5CC8 - chains A and B; structure by X-ray diffraction, 1.75 A resolution.

== Chain A (and B) ==
Molecule: Thiamine-monophosphate kinase
Organism: Acinetobacter baumannii
Notes: EC 2.7.4.16; chain B of this document is another copy of the same molecule, construct and numbering; everything in this record applies to it too
UniProtKB: F5HTN4 (F5HTN4_ACIBA); residue numbers follow UniProt; this construct covers 1-305
Chain sequence (313 residues; row label = number of the first residue in the row; numbers below 1 keep their minus sign (Met-7 is residue -7)):
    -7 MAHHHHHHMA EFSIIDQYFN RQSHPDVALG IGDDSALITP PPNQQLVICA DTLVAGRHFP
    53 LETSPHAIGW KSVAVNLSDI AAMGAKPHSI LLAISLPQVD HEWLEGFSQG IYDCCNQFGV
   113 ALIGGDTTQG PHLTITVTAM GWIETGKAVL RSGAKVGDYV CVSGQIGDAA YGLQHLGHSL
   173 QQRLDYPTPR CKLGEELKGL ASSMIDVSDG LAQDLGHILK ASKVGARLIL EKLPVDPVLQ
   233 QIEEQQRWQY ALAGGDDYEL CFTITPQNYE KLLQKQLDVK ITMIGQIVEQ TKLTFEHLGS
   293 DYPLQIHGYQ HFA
Unresolved in the structure: -7 to 2, 299-305
Sequence notes: initiating methionine (-7); expression tag (-6 to 0)
Ion coordination: K+ site 1: Asp25, Asp26 (shared with Ala74(B), Val141(B), Met196(B) of chain B); Mg2+ site 1: Asp26 (together with AMP-PNP) (shared with Asp71(B), Asp198(B) of chain B); K+ site 2: Asp26 (together with AMP-PNP) (shared with Asp71(B) of chain B); Mg2+ site 2: Asp43 (together with AMP-PNP) (shared with Asp118(B) of chain B); Mg2+ site 3: Asp43, Asp71 (together with AMP-PNP); Mg2+ site 4: Asp71, Asp198 (together with AMP-PNP) (shared with Asp26(B) of chain B); K+ site 3: Asp71 (together with AMP-PNP) (shared with Asp26(B) of chain B); K+ site 4: Ala74, Val141, Met196 (shared with Asp25(B), Asp26(B) of chain B); Mg2+ site 5: Asp118 (together with AMP-PNP) (shared with Asp43(B) of chain B)
Small-molecule neighbours:
  - AMP-PNP (ANP; phosphoaminophosphonic acid-adenylate ester), molecule 1: Ile7, Phe11, Ile23, Gly24, Asp25, Asp26, Leu84, Ile86, Leu114, Gly116, Gly117, Asp118, Thr119
  - AMP-PNP (ANP), molecule 2: Asp43, Asp71, Arg143, Asp198, Ser200, Asp201

== How chain A and chain B interact ==
Residue-residue contacts - 101 pairs, chain A then chain B:
  Ala20(A) with Gln37(B)
  Leu21(A) with Leu142(B), hydrophobic
  Gly24(A) with Arg143(B)
  Asp25(A) with Met75(B); Leu142(B); Arg143(B), salt bridge
  Asp26(A) with Cys41(B); Asp71(B); Ala74(B); Met75(B); Arg143(B), salt bridge; Met196(B); Ile197(B); Asp198(B)
  Ser27(A) with Val39(B); Ile40(B); Cys41(B); Asp71(B), hydrogen bond (side chain-backbone); Ile72(B); Met75(B)
  Ala28(A) with Leu38(B); Val39(B); Ile40(B), hydrogen bond (backbone-backbone)
  Leu29(A) with Leu38(B); Val39(B), hydrophobic; Ala140(B), hydrophobic
  Ile30(A) with Gln37(B); Leu38(B), hydrogen bond (backbone-backbone)
  Thr31(A) with Gln37(B), hydrogen bond
  Pro32(A) with Gln36(B); Trp134(B), hydrophobic
  Gln36(A) with Pro32(B)
  Gln37(A) with Ala20(B); Ile30(B); Thr31(B), hydrogen bond
  Leu38(A) with Ala28(B); Leu29(B); Ile30(B), hydrogen bond (backbone-backbone); Leu38(B), hydrophobic; Met132(B), hydrophobic
  Val39(A) with Ser27(B); Ala28(B); Leu29(B), hydrophobic
  Ile40(A) with Ser27(B); Ala28(B), hydrogen bond (backbone-backbone); Ile40(B), hydrophobic; Leu83(B), hydrophobic; Met132(B), hydrophobic
  Cys41(A) with Asp26(B); Ser27(B); Leu83(B)
  Ala42(A) with Leu83(B); Gly117(B); Asp118(B)
  Asp43(A) with Asp118(B)
  Thr44(A) with Ala85(B); Ser87(B); Asp118(B), hydrogen bond (backbone-side chain)
  Val46(A) with Ser87(B); Gln121(B); Pro123(B)
  Arg49(A) with Gln121(B), hydrogen bond
  His50(A) with Thr120(B)
  Asp71(A) with Asp26(B); Ser27(B), hydrogen bond (backbone-side chain)
  Ile72(A) with Ser27(B)
  Ala74(A) with Asp26(B)
  Met75(A) with Asp25(B); Asp26(B); Ser27(B)
  Leu83(A) with Ile40(B), hydrophobic; Cys41(B); Ala42(B), hydrophobic
  Ala85(A) with Thr44(B); Thr128(B)
  Ser87(A) with Thr44(B); Val46(B)
  Gly117(A) with Ala42(B)
  Asp118(A) with Ala42(B); Asp43(B); Thr44(B), hydrogen bond (side chain-backbone)
  Thr120(A) with His50(B)
  Gln121(A) with Val46(B); Arg49(B), hydrogen bond
  Pro123(A) with Val46(B); His124(B)
  His124(A) with Pro123(B)
  Thr126(A) with Ser87(B)
  Thr128(A) with Ala85(B)
  Thr130(A) with Leu83(B); Thr130(B), hydrogen bond
  Met132(A) with Ile40(B), hydrophobic
  Ala140(A) with Leu29(B), hydrophobic
  Leu142(A) with Leu21(B), hydrophobic; Asp25(B)
  Arg143(A) with Gly24(B); Asp25(B), salt bridge; Asp26(B), salt bridge
  Met196(A) with Asp26(B)
  Ile197(A) with Asp26(B)
  Asp198(A) with Asp26(B)
Also at the interface, not in a pair above, chain A (50 interface residues in all): Ile115, Gly122, Trp134, Val141
Also at the interface, not in a pair above, chain B (50 interface residues in all): Ile115, Gly122, Thr126, Val141

== Summary ==
The chain A/chain B interface involves 50 residues from each chain; the contacts include 13 hydrogen bonds and
4 salt bridges. Among the polar pairs are Asp25(A)-Arg143(B), Asp26(A)-Arg143(B) and Ser27(A)-Asp71(B). Chain
A binds AMP-PNP. Asp25(A) and Asp26(A) form the K+ site 1.
Both chains are Thiamine-monophosphate kinase (Acinetobacter baumannii). Entry 5CC8 (Structure of
thiamine-monophosphate kinase from Acinetobacter baumannii in complex with AMPPNP) was determined by X-ray
diffraction together with 6MFM and 5DD7 from the same study.
